Entry 5AN9 (electron microscopy, 3.30 A resolution); this record covers chains J and N of the 11 polymer chains in the assembly.

# Chain J
Molecule: Ribosome maturation protein sbds
Source organism: Homo sapiens
UniProt: Q9Y3A5 (SBDS_HUMAN); residues 1-250 here = UniProt positions 1-250
Sequence (250 residues; each row starts with the number of its first residue):
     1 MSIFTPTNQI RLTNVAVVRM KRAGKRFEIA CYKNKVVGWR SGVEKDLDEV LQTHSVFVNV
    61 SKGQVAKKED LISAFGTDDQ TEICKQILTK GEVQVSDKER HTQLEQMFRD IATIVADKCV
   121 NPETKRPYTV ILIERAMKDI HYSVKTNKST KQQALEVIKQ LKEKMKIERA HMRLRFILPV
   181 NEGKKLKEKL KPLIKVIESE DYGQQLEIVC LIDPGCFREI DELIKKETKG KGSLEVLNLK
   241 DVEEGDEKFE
Swiss-Prot annotation at these positions:
  - modified residue: Ser2 (N-acetylserine)
  - natural variant: Asn8 (N8K: In SDS1; uncertain significance), Lys33 (K33T: In SDS1), Glu44 (E44G: In SDS1; uncertain significance), Lys67 (K67E: In SDS1; uncertain significance), Ile87 (I87S: In SDS1; uncertain significance), Arg126 (R126T: In SDS1), Arg169 (R169C: In SDS1; uncertain significance)
  - mutagenesis: Lys151 (K151N: Strongly reduced release of EIF6 from pre-60S ribosome subunits)
Reported in the primary citation:
  - binding site for 26S ribosomal RNA (chain N): Ser2 to Val15, Lys67
  - disease-associated variants - F57L, K151E, K151N: decreased growth
  - mutagenesis - R100E: decreased growth

# Chain N
Molecule: 26S ribosomal RNA
Source organism: Dictyostelium discoideum
Sequence (3741 nucleotides; numbered 1 to 3741; the number before each row is that of its first residue):
     1 UCCGCCUCAC CUUUGUAAGA UUACCCGCUG AACUUAAGCA UAUCAGUAAG CGGAGGAAAA
    61 GAAACUAACU AGGAUUCCGU CAGUAACGGC GAGUGAAGAC GGAAUAGCCC AAGGUUCAAA
   121 CCUGGAUCUC UUCGAGGUUA GGUGAUGUGA CCUAUGGACU GAUGGAGCCC GCUGUUGUGA
   181 CUGCUAAUUC CGUUUGGAAU UUCGAGUCGU AGAAGGUGAU AACCCUGUUC GCAGUAUCAC
   241 AACAGUUGGA CUUUGCCAUU AGCUCCACGA GUAGGAAUGU CUGAAAUUGC AUUCUGAAUG
   301 GGUGAUAAGA UUCAUCCAAG GCUAAAUAUA UGUUAGGAGA UCGAUAGCAU ACAAGUACCG
   361 UGAGGGAAAG GUGAAAAGAA CUUUGAAAAA AGGUUUAAAA GUAUUUGACA CCGUUUAUGU
   421 GGAAGCGUUU ACUUGGACCC CGAUUAAUGA CGUCGGUUUA GCUCUAAUUC UUAGGUGGCC
   481 AAAGUAGAGU GUUACGUGCU GAUCAAAAGG UAACGGACAU UUGAUUCAUU GGUUAUCGAC
   541 GAGGAAGGUA CUCUAAAUCG GCCAGUUACU AACGGGUGAG AUCUGAUGUU UAUAAAAUGG
   601 GGGAUGAGGC UUAUCGGCUU GCUGGUGGCU CGCUCUCAAU AAUGGAUAUU GGGUUUCAUC
   661 AAGAGUGCAA AAUGGUGGCA AUUCACUAUU AGUGGUUAUU AAUUUUGUUU GCGUGGCUUG
   721 GCCUUGUCUA CAGGUUAUCU UCGGAUGGCU UGUAGCUUUG UUGAACGCGU GGGCUUAAUG
   781 UUGUGAUUCU AGUAGCGUUA CCAUAUCGUU AGAGUGGGUU CAAUAAAUGU CCCGUCUUGA
   841 AACACGGAUC AAGGAGGCCG UUUUGUGUGC GAGUGUAAGA GUAAUUAAAA CUCUGACGCG
   901 UAUUGAAAGA AAGAAUACUC CAAAAGAUCG UAACUACGGU UACCUUCUGU AAGGAGUGCC
   961 CGAAUCAUGA GAACUCUGUU UCGAAAGGAU UUGCGGUUGA GCACCUAGAA UGGGACCCGA
  1021 AAGGUUGUGA ACUAUGCCUG AGGAAGGCGA AGUCAGGGGA AACUCUGAUG GAGGCUUGUC
  1081 GCAAUGCUGA CGUGCAAAUC GCUUGUCUAA CUUGGGUAUA GGGGCGAAAG ACUAAUCGAA
  1141 CAACCUAGUA GCUGGUUCCU UCCGAAGUUU CCCUCAGGAU AGCUGGAGCA GUAUUCUAGU
  1201 UCCAUCUUGU AAAGACAAUG AUUAGCAGUU UCGGGGGCGU AAUGCUCUCA GCUGAUUCUC
  1261 AAACUCUGAA CGGGUGGGUA UCAUUUUAAU UCACUUAAUU GGAUUUUAAA AUUAAAUUGC
  1321 ACAUGUGCAA UGAAAAAUAG GAGCUCUUAG UGGGCCAUUU UUGGUAAGCA GAACUGGCGA
  1381 UGUGGGUUGA ACCAAAUAUU GGGAUAAGAC GUCUAACAUU CACUAAUAGA UACCACAAAA
  1441 GGUGUUAGUU CAUUAAGACA GCAGGACGGU GGCCAUGGAA GUCGGUAUCC GCUAAGGAGU
  1501 GUGUAACAAC UCACCUGCCA AAUGGACUAG CCCUGAAAAU GGAUGACGCU AGCAGUGGAU
  1561 GGUCGAUGCC CAAUCGUUAA AAGAAGUGAU AAUACUUUUA ACGUGUAGGA AGGCGUGAAG
  1621 GUAACGUAGA AGCUUGAAUG UGAAUUCGAG UGGAGUUGUC UUUAGUGCAG AUCUUGAUGG
  1681 UAGUAGCAAA UAUUCAAAAG AAUUUACUUU GAAGGCCGAA GUGGGGAAGG GUUCCAUAAC
  1741 AAUGGAAUUC ACUUAUGGGU GAGUCGAUCC UAAGGUUUGG GUUAACUCUC UCUAAUAAGG
  1801 UUACUAGGUC AUUGGAUCGA AAGUGAAGGU GGCUUUAACA CUAGUGACUU UAUAGGCCGA
  1861 AAGGGAAGCG GGUUAAAAUU CCUGCACCAU CGAAUGGGAU AUUAGGGUAA CCGAUCGUAA
  1921 UCCGGGACAU CAAUUGGCGG UCGAGGAAGA GUUAUCUUUU CUUGUUAACA UUGUCUUGGG
  1981 GUCCUCCGAA UCAGGUCAAC UGGAGACGAG GAUUCAUCGC ACAAUGGAAG AGCACAGUCC
  2041 UUUGGAUUGG GUCUCGCAUC CGCUAAAUGG UCCUUGAAAA CCGGAUUAUG GUAUUUAAUC
  2101 CUAUUUGGUG UUCGUACCAA UAACCACAUC AGGUCUCCAA GGUGAAUAGC CUCUGGUCAA
  2161 AUGUAUUAAU GUAGAUAAGG GAAGUCGGCA AAACCGAUCU GUAACUUCGG GAUAAGGAUU
  2221 GGCUCUAAAG GCUGGUGGAG UGGACAUAUU GGAGUUUGCU AUUUGUUUUU UACUUUUAGG
  2281 AUGGGCAACU GUUUUGAAGG UUUAAGAUGG GUGGUAAUUC UUUCCAAUGU GAGGGCUUGC
  2341 UCGUUCUGCU UUACGAUUAA CAGCUAAUUU AGAACUGUGA CGAUCACCGG GAAUCCAACU
  2401 GUUUAAUUAA AACAAAGCAU UGCGAUAAGC UUAAAAGCUU UUGACGCAAU GUGAUUUCUG
  2461 CCCAGUGCUC UGAAUGUCAA AGUGAAGAGA UUCAACCUAG CACGGGUAAA CGGCGGGAGU
  2521 AACUAUGACU CUCUUAAGGU AGCCAAAUGC CUCGUCAUCU AAUUAGUGAC GCGCAUGAAU
  2581 GGAUCAAUGA GAUUCCCACU GUCCCUAACU ACUAUACAGC GAAACCACUG CAAGGGGAAC
  2641 GGGCCUUGCA AAAACAGCGG GGAAAGAAGA CCCUGUUGAG CUUGACUCUA GUCUGAUAUU
  2701 GCAUAGUGAC CUAAAAGGUG UAGAAUAGGU GGGAGGGGCA ACCCGACGGU GAAAUACCAC
  2761 CCCUUUUGGC GUUACUUUGC UAACUUGGAA UAACAGUACC UCAUAAUUCA UUUUAUGAUG
  2821 GUUUUGGUGA AUAAGCGGAU CAACCACGGG UGAAAUCUGU GCAAAUUGGG CAACUGAUUU
  2881 GUAUAGCAAA GUAGUCCCUC UGGUCCCGUA UUAUGUCGAC CAAGAACAGU UUCAGGUGGG
  2941 GAGUUUGGCU GGGGCGGCAC AUUUGUUAAA AGAUAACGCA AGUGUCCAAA GGCAGGCUCA
  3001 GUGAGAACAG AAAUCUCACG UAGAGUAAAA GGGCAAAAGC CUGCUUGAUU CUGAUUUUCA
  3061 GUACUAAUCG GAACUGGGAA ACCAGGGCCU AUCGAUCCUU UAUGUGCUUA AAUCUUAACC
  3121 CUAGAGGUGU CAGAAAAGUU ACCACAGGGA UAACUGGCUU GUGGCAGCCA AGCGCUCAUA
  3181 GCGACGCUGC UUUUUGAUCC UUCGAUGUCG GCUCUUCUUA UCAUUGUGAA GCAGAAUUCA
  3241 CAAAGUGUUG GAUUGUUCAC CCACUAACAA GGAACGUGAG CUGGGUUUAG ACCGUCGUGA
  3301 GACAGGUUAG UUUUACCCUA CUGUUGUCAA UUGUUUGCGU AAUAGUAGCA UGAUUUAGUA
  3361 CGAGAGGAAC UGUCAUGCCG GAUCACUGGU CUGUAGGUUU AUUUGACAAA AUAGUGACCU
  3421 GCCGCUACCA UCCGUUGGAU AAUGGCUGAA CGCCUCUAAG UCAGAAUCCA UUCUAGAAAC
  3481 GCAAACCAAA UGCUUUAGAG UGUGAAUGUU GUAGGUAACA UUAGGUUGUU GGUGGGGGAC
  3541 CACUUUCAAC UUUAAACCAU AUGAUUAAUC GCUGUUACAC UGCAGUUUCC UUCCGGUUAU
  3601 UGUGGUGGGU GGCUAAAUUC UAAUUUAUAU CCUCGUUCCG CUCAACUCUU CGAUUGUAGA
  3661 CGACUAUCAA AUGAACUAGG UGCUGUAAGC UUCCGAGUAG CGUUCAGUUA CGAGGGGUUG
  3721 AGGCUUUUCC AUUAGUUCUU U
Disordered / not traced: 1-1220, 1271-1355, 1603-2391, 2701-2924, 3481-3741
Sequence notes: conflict C3119 (G in FR733594.)

# How chain J and chain N interact
Pairs across the interface - 70 pairs, chain J then chain N:
  Met1(J) - A2670(N)  base contact
  Met1(J) - U3288(N)  hydrogen bond to the sugar
  Ser2(J) - A2670(N)  hydrogen bond to the base
  Ser2(J) - U3287(N)  base contact
  Ile3(J) - G2669(N)  base contact
  Ile3(J) - A2670(N)  base contact
  Ile3(J) - A3153(N)  base contact
  Ile3(J) - U3287(N)  base contact
  Phe4(J) - G2669(N)  base contact
  Phe4(J) - A3205(N)  base contact
  Phe4(J) - G3207(N)  sugar contact
  Phe4(J) - U3208(N)  sugar contact
  Thr5(J) - A3153(N)  hydrogen bond to the base
  Thr5(J) - C3154(N)  sugar contact
  Thr5(J) - U3208(N)  sugar contact
  Thr5(J) - U3287(N)  hydrogen bond to the base
  Pro6(J) - A3153(N)  hydrogen bond to the sugar
  Pro6(J) - U3208(N)  sugar contact
  Thr7(J) - U3286(N)  hydrogen bond to the sugar
  Thr7(J) - U3287(N)  hydrogen bond to the base
  Asn8(J) - A3153(N)  hydrogen bond to the sugar
  Asn8(J) - A3304(N)  base contact
  Gln9(J) - U3286(N)  phosphate contact
  Gln9(J) - U3287(N)  phosphate contact
  Gln9(J) - A3304(N)  sugar contact
  Arg11(J) - A3304(N)  hydrogen bond to the base
  Arg22(J) - G2517(N)  phosphate contact
  Arg22(J) - A2518(N)  salt bridge to the phosphate
  Ala23(J) - G2516(N)  hydrogen bond to the phosphate
  Ala23(J) - G2517(N)  phosphate contact
  Gly24(J) - G2516(N)  sugar contact
  Arg26(J) - C2550(N)  hydrogen bond to the base
  Arg26(J) - C2574(N)  sugar contact
  Asn59(J) - C2574(N)  base contact
  Ser61(J) - C2550(N)  sugar contact
  Ser61(J) - C2551(N)  sugar contact
  Lys62(J) - C2550(N)  hydrogen bond to the sugar
  Lys62(J) - C2574(N)  base contact
  Lys62(J) - A2575(N)  base contact
  Lys62(J) - G3305(N)  phosphate contact
  Gln64(J) - A3304(N)  sugar contact
  Lys67(J) - C2955(N)  sugar contact
  Lys68(J) - G2957(N)  salt bridge to the phosphate
  Gln94(J) - C2551(N)  hydrogen bond to the sugar
  Val95(J) - C2551(N)  hydrogen bond to the sugar
  Val95(J) - U2552(N)  phosphate contact
  Ser96(J) - U2552(N)  phosphate contact
  Asp97(J) - U2552(N)  phosphate contact
  Arg100(J) - U2552(N)  phosphate contact
  Arg100(J) - C2553(N)  base contact
  His101(J) - A3259(N)  sugar contact
  Leu104(J) - U2555(N)  phosphate contact
  Val180(J) - G1477(N)  base contact
  Asn181(J) - A1505(N)  hydrogen bond to the sugar
  Lys184(J) - G1477(N)  base contact
  Lys184(J) - G1478(N)  base contact
  Lys184(J) - A1505(N)  sugar contact
  Lys185(J) - C3175(N)  base contact
  Lys187(J) - G1477(N)  base contact
  Lys189(J) - C3175(N)  base contact
  Asp201(J) - G1477(N)  hydrogen bond to the base
  Tyr202(J) - G1477(N)  base contact
  Gly203(J) - G1477(N)  base contact
  Glu207(J) - G1477(N)  hydrogen bond to the base
  Lys226(J) - A3363(N)  base contact
  Glu227(J) - A3363(N)  hydrogen bond to the base
  Glu227(J) - G3364(N)  base contact
  Gly230(J) - A3363(N)  base contact
  Lys231(J) - A3363(N)  salt bridge to the phosphate
  Gly232(J) - A3363(N)  base contact
Interface residues without a listed pair, chain J (45 interface residues in all): Ile10, Lys21, Glu188
Interface residues without a listed pair, chain N (34 interface residues in all): C2671, G2956, A3233

# Summary
45 residues of chain J and 34 residues of chain N are in contact; the contacts include 18 hydrogen bonds and 3
salt bridges. Polar pairs include Ser2(J)-A2670(N), Thr5(J)-A3153(N) and Thr5(J)-U3287(N). The paper reports a
binding site for 26S ribosomal RNA (chain N) at Ser2(J) and Lys67(J); F57L, K151E and K151N of chain J, among
others, reduce growth.
Chain J is Ribosome maturation protein sbds (Homo sapiens) and chain N is 26S ribosomal RNA (Dictyostelium
discoideum); the structure, Mechanism of eIF6 release from the nascent 60S ribosomal subunit, was determined
by electron microscopy together with 6QKL, 5ANB and 5ANC from the same study.
